Entry 9B14 (electron microscopy, 2.20 A resolution); this record covers chains E and F of the 8 polymer chains in the assembly.

[Chain E (and F)]
Name: Creatine kinase U-type, mitochondrial
Organism: Homo sapiens
Notes: EC 2.7.3.2; chain F of this document is another copy of the same molecule, construct and numbering; everything in this record applies to it too
Reference sequence: P12532 (KCRU_HUMAN); residues 1-379 here correspond to UniProt positions 39-417 (UniProt number = residue number + 38)
Amino-acid sequence (418 residues; numbered -27 to 390; the number before each row is that of its first residue; numbers below 1 keep their minus sign (Met-27 is residue -27)):
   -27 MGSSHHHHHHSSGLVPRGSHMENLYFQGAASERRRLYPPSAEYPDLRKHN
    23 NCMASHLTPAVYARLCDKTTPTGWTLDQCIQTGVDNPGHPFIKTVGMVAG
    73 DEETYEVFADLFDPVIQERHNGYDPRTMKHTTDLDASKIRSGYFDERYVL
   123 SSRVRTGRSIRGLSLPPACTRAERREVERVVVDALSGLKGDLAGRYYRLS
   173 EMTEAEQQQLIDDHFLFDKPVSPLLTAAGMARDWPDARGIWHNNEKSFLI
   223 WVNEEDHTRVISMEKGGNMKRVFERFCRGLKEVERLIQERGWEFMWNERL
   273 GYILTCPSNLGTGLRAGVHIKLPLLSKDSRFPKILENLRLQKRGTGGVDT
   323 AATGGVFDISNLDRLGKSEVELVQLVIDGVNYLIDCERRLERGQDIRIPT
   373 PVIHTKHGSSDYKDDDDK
Unresolved in the structure: -27 to 2, 371-390
Differences from the reference sequence: expression tag (-27 to 0, 380-390)
Swiss-Prot annotation at these positions:
  - region: Ala2 to Ala26 (Cardiolipin-binding)
  - binding site (ATP): Ser123 to Arg127, His186, Arg231, Arg287, Arg315 to Val320, Asp330
  - modified residue: Ser113 (Phosphoserine), Ser158 (Phosphoserine), Thr175 (Phosphothreonine), Ser194 (Phosphoserine), Thr317 (Phosphothreonine)
Reported in the primary citation:
  - binding site for creatine: Glu227, Cys278
  - binding site for the ligand ADP: His186, His291
  - catalytic residues: Glu227 (citing earlier work)
  - mutagenesis - H61A, H61K, D321N: unchanged catalytic activity
  - mutagenesis - E226A, E227D, E227Q: decreased catalytic activity
  - mutagenesis - E227D, E227Q: unchanged binding to all substrates
  - mutagenesis - H61A, H61K, E227Q: decreased binding to pCr

[Interface between chain E and chain F]
Contacting residue pairs (15; chain E residue first):
  Arg7(E) with Thr44(F); Ser136(F); Ala140(F), hydrogen bond (side chain-backbone); Thr142(F); Glu145(F), salt bridge
  Pro10(E) with Gly134(F); Leu135(F), hydrophobic; Trp264(F), hydrophobic
  Ser12(E) with Gly263(F), hydrogen bond (side chain-backbone); Trp264(F)
  Ala13(E) with Trp264(F)
  Tyr15(E) with Gly263(F)
  Arg19(E) with Arg262(F)
  Pro31(E) with Gly263(F)
  Ala32(E) with Glu265(F)
Other interface residues (no listed pair), chain E (9 interface residues in all): Tyr9
Other interface residues (no listed pair), chain F (12 interface residues in all): Glu148

[Overview]
9 residues of chain E face 12 of chain F across their interface; the contacts include 2 hydrogen bonds and 1
salt bridge. Polar pairs include Arg7(E)-Glu145(F), Arg7(E)-Ala140(F) and Ser12(E)-Gly263(F). The paper
reports the catalytic residue Glu227(E); E226A, E227D and E227Q of chain E reduce catalytic activity; 6
substitutions were tested in all.
Chain E and chain F are both Creatine kinase U-type, mitochondrial (Homo sapiens); the structure, Cryo-EM
structure of human uMtCK1 in complex with transition state analog, was determined by electron microscopy,
deposited together with 9B04, 9B05, 9B0T, 9B0U and 9B16.
